4LCL - chain A; structure by X-ray diffraction, 1.80 A resolution.

== Chain A ==
Molecule: Transesterase
Organism: Aspergillus terreus
UniProt: Q9Y7D1 (Q9Y7D1_ASPTE); numbering as in UniProt (aligned over 1-413)
Chain sequence (433 residues; numbered -19 to 413; the number before each row is that of its first residue; numbers below 1 keep their minus sign (Met-19 is residue -19)):
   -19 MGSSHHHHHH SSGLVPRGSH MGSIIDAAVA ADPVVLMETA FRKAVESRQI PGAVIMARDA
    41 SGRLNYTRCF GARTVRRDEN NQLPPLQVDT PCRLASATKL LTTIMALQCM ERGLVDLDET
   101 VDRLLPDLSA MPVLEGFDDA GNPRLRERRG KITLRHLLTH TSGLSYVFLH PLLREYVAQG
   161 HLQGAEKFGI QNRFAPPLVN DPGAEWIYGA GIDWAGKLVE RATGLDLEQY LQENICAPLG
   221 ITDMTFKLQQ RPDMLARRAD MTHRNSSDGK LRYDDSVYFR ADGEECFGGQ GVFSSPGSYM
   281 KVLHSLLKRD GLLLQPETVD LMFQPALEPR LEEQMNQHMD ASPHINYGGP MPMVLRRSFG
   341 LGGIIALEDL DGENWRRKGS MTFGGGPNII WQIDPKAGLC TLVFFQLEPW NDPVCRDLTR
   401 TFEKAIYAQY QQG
Unresolved in the structure: -19 to -11, -4 to 10, 163-171
Construct notes: expression tag (-19 to 0); engineered mutation Val9 (Ala in Q9Y7D1), Glu26 (Lys in Q9Y7D1), Ala40 (Cys in Q9Y7D1), Arg43 (Asn in Q9Y7D1), Asn60 (Cys in Q9Y7D1), Pro123 (Ala in Q9Y7D1), Val157 (Met in Q9Y7D1), Gly164 (Ser in Q9Y7D1), Asn172 (Ser in Q9Y7D1), Phe174 (Leu in Q9Y7D1), Leu178 (Ala in Q9Y7D1), Gly191 (Asn in Q9Y7D1), Ile192 (Leu in Q9Y7D1), Met241 (Gln in Q9Y7D1), Ser247 (Ala in Q9Y7D1), Lys250 (Arg in Q9Y7D1), Ser275 (Gly in Q9Y7D1), Glu297 (Gln in Q9Y7D1), Met361 (Leu in Q9Y7D1), Ile370 (Val in Q9Y7D1), Val383 (Ala in Q9Y7D1), Lys404 (His in Q9Y7D1)
UniProt features mapped onto this chain:
  - active site: Ser76 (Acyl-ester intermediate)
  - binding site (monacolin J): Arg73, Arg173, Tyr188, Tyr258, Glu388, Trp390
  - binding site (2-methylbutanoate): Gly366
  - mutagenesis: Ile4 (I4N: Strongly increases simvastatin synthase activity upon overexpression in E.coli and abolishes activity with LovD-bound alpha-methylbutanoate; when associated with V-9; E-26; S-28; L-35; R-43 ...), Asp12 (D12G: Strongly increases simvastatin synthase activity upon overexpression in E.coli; when associated with E-26; A-40; N-60; V-86; Y-161; T-190; S-275 and F-334), Arg28 (R28S: Strongly increases simvastatin synthase activity upon overexpression in E.coli and abolishes activity with LovD-bound alpha-methylbutanoate; when associated with N-4; V-9; E-26; L-35; R-43 ...), Ile35 (I35L: Strongly increases simvastatin synthase activity upon overexpression in E.coli and abolishes activity with LovD-bound alpha-methylbutanoate; when associated with N-4; V-9; E-26; S-28; R-43 ...), Ser76 (S76A/N: Abolishes enzyme activity), Ala86 (A86V: Strongly increases simvastatin synthase activity upon overexpression in E.coli; when associated with G-12; E-26; A-40; N-60; Y-161; T-190; S-275 and F-334), Asp96 (D96R: Strongly increases simvastatin synthase activity upon overexpression in E.coli and abolishes activity with LovD-bound alpha-methylbutanoate; when associated with N-4; V-9; E-26; S-28; L-35 ...), Ser109 (S109C: Strongly increases simvastatin synthase activity upon overexpression in E.coli and abolishes activity with LovD-bound alpha-methylbutanoate; when associated with N-4; V-9; E-26; S-28; L-35 ...), His161 (H161Y: Strongly increases simvastatin synthase activity upon overexpression in E.coli; when associated with G-12; E-26; A-40; N-60; V-86; T-190; S-275 and F-334), Ala190 (A190T: Strongly increases simvastatin synthase activity upon overexpression in E.coli; when associated with G-12; E-26; A-40; N-60; V-86; Y-161; S-275 and F-334), Ser256 (S256T: Strongly increases simvastatin synthase activity upon overexpression in E.coli and abolishes activity with LovD-bound alpha-methylbutanoate; when associated with N-4; V-9; E-26; S-28; L-35 ...), Ala261 (A261H: Strongly increases simvastatin synthase activity upon overexpression in E.coli and abolishes activity with LovD-bound alpha-methylbutanoate; when associated with N-4; V-9; E-26; S-28; L-35 ...), 3 further mutagenesis entries in UniProt
What the authors report for this chain:
  - catalytic residues: Ser76, Lys79, Tyr188

== Overview ==
From UniProt: active-site residue Ser76, 6 monacolin J-binding residues, residue binding 2-methylbutanoate
Gly366 and 15 mutagenesis sites. The paper reports catalytic residues Ser76, Lys79 and Tyr188.
Chain A is Transesterase (Aspergillus terreus); the structure, Simvastatin Synthase (LOVD), from Aspergillus
Terreus, LovD6 mutant (simh6208), was determined by X-ray diffraction, deposited together with 4LCM.
